PDB entry 5E6O | X-ray diffraction, 1.80 A resolution | chains A and H

[Chain A]
Name: Protein lgg-2
Source organism: Caenorhabditis elegans
UniProt: Q23536 (LGG2_CAEEL); residue numbers follow UniProt; this construct covers 17-130
Chain sequence (118 residues; row label = number of the first residue in the row):
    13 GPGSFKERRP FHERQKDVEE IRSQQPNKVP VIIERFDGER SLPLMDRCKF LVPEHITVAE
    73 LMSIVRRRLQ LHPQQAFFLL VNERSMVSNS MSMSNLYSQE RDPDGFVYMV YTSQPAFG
Disordered / not traced: 13
Sequence notes: expression tag (13-16)
UniProt features mapped onto this chain:
  - lipidation: Gly130 (Phosphatidylethanolamine amidated glycine)
  - mutagenesis: Arg20 to Arg21 (Impairs tethering between adjacent membranes), Arg26 (R26A: Does not rescue the degradation defect in the lgg-2 bp556 mutant; R26C: In bp556 ...), Asp116 (D116A: Does not rescue the degradation defect in the lgg-2 bp556 mutant), Gly130 (G130A: Diffuse cytosolic localization in 500-cell embryos with no punctate pattern of distribution which is in contrast to wild-type)

[Chain H]
Name: Trp-glu-glu-leu
Chain sequence (4 residues; row label = number of the first residue in the row):
     1 WEEL

[Interface between chain A and chain H]
Pairs across the interface (21; chain A residue first):
  Asp29(A) - Trp1(H)
  Ile33(A) - Trp1(H)  hydrophobic
  Gln37(A) - Glu3(H)  hydrogen bond
  Lys40(A) - Glu3(H)  salt bridge
  Pro42(A) - Trp1(H)  hydrophobic
  Arg59(A) - Glu2(H)  salt bridge
  Lys61(A) - Trp1(H)
  Lys61(A) - Glu2(H)  hydrogen bond (backbone-backbone)
  Phe62(A) - Trp1(H)
  Phe62(A) - Glu2(H)
  Phe62(A) - Leu4(H)  hydrophobic
  Leu63(A) - Trp1(H)  hydrophobic
  Leu63(A) - Glu2(H)  hydrogen bond (backbone-backbone)
  Leu63(A) - Glu3(H)
  Leu63(A) - Leu4(H)  hydrogen bond (backbone-backbone)
  Pro65(A) - Leu4(H)
  Leu73(A) - Leu4(H)  hydrophobic
  Ile76(A) - Leu4(H)  hydrophobic
  Arg80(A) - Glu2(H)  salt bridge
  Arg80(A) - Leu4(H)
  Phe118(A) - Trp1(H)  hydrophobic
Interface residues without a listed pair, chain A (15 interface residues in all): Val64

[Overview]
Chain A and chain H form an interface of 15 and 4 residues respectively, with 4 hydrogen bonds and 3 salt
bridges. Polar pairs include Lys40(A)-Glu3(H), Arg59(A)-Glu2(H) and Arg80(A)-Glu2(H). Curated annotation
(UniProt) lists 5 mutagenesis sites on chain A.
Here chain A is Protein lgg-2 (Caenorhabditis elegans) and chain H is Trp-glu-glu-leu. Entry 5E6O (Crystal
structure of C. elegans LGG-2 bound to an AIM/LIR motif) was determined by X-ray diffraction, deposited
together with 5E6N, 5AZF and 5AZH.
